Entry 7CXW (X-ray diffraction, 2.20 A resolution); this record covers chains A and B.

# Chain A (and B)
Protein: Carbonic anhydrase
Source organism: Neosartorya fumigata (strain ATCC MYA-4609 / Af293 / CBS 101355 / FGSC A1100)
Notes: EC 4.2.1.1; chain B of this document is another copy of the same molecule, construct and numbering; everything in this record applies to it too
Reference sequence: A4DA32 (A4DA32_ASPFU); residue numbers follow UniProt; this construct covers 1-228
Chain sequence (228 residues; row label = number of the first residue in the row):
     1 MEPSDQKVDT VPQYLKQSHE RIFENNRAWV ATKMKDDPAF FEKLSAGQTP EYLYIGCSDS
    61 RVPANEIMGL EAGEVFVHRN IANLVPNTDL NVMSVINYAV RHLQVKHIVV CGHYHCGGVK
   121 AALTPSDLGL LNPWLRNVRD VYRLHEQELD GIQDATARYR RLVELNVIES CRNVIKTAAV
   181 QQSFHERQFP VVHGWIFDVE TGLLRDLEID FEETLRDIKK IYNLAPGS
Unresolved in the structure: 1-9, 226-228
Reported in the primary citation:
  - conformationally variable residues (order/disorder transition, side-chain flip): H113, C116, G117
  - contacts within the chain: C57-G118, D59-R61 (salt bridge)
  - mutagenesis - Y159V: unchanged catalytic activity
  - mutagenesis - Y159V: unchanged expression
  - mutagenesis - Y159V: increased stability in response to storage for two weeks at 4  degC

# Interface between chain A and chain B
Residue-residue contacts - 161 pairs, chain A then chain B:
  T10(A) - F184(B)
  T10(A) - Q188(B)
  T10(A) - E212(B)
  V11(A) - F184(B)  hydrophobic
  V11(A) - V191(B)  hydrophobic
  V11(A) - E212(B)  hydrogen bond (backbone-side chain)
  P12(A) - Q188(B)
  Y14(A) - F189(B)
  L15(A) - K106(B)
  L15(A) - H107(B)
  L15(A) - Q188(B)
  L15(A) - F189(B)  hydrophobic
  S18(A) - E51(B)
  S18(A) - Y52(B)
  S18(A) - H107(B)
  H19(A) - Y52(B)
  H19(A) - H193(B)  hydrogen bond
  H19(A) - W195(B)  hydrogen bond
  H19(A) - D206(B)
  I22(A) - Y52(B)
  I22(A) - M68(B)
  I22(A) - L70(B)  hydrophobic
  I22(A) - W195(B)  hydrophobic
  F23(A) - W195(B)
  F23(A) - L204(B)
  F23(A) - R205(B)
  F23(A) - D206(B)
  N25(A) - M68(B)  hydrogen bond (side chain-backbone)
  N25(A) - G69(B)  hydrogen bond (side chain-backbone)
  N26(A) - I67(B)
  N26(A) - G202(B)  hydrogen bond (side chain-backbone)
  N26(A) - L203(B)
  N26(A) - L204(B)  hydrogen bond (side chain-backbone)
  R27(A) - L203(B)
  R27(A) - L204(B)  hydrogen bond (side chain-backbone)
  W29(A) - V62(B)  hydrophobic
  W29(A) - E66(B)
  W29(A) - G202(B)
  V30(A) - T201(B)
  V30(A) - G202(B)
  F41(A) - V199(B)
  F41(A) - E200(B)
  F41(A) - T201(B)
  F41(A) - G202(B)
  L44(A) - R61(B)  hydrogen bond (backbone-side chain)
  L44(A) - V62(B)  hydrophobic
  L44(A) - F197(B)  hydrophobic
  L44(A) - V199(B)
  S45(A) - V199(B)
  G47(A) - H115(B)
  Y52(A) - S18(B)  hydrogen bond
  Y52(A) - H19(B)
  Y52(A) - I22(B)
  S58(A) - F76(B)
  S58(A) - V77(B)  hydrogen bond (side chain-backbone)
  S58(A) - V95(B)
  D59(A) - F76(B)
  S60(A) - A72(B)
  S60(A) - G73(B)
  S60(A) - V75(B)  hydrogen bond (side chain-backbone)
  S60(A) - V77(B)
  R61(A) - L44(B)
  R61(A) - A72(B)
  V62(A) - W29(B)  hydrophobic
  V62(A) - L44(B)  hydrophobic
  V62(A) - A72(B)
  P63(A) - P63(B)  hydrophobic
  P63(A) - N65(B)
  N65(A) - P63(B)
  E66(A) - W29(B)
  E66(A) - E66(B)
  I67(A) - N26(B)  hydrogen bond (backbone-side chain)
  M68(A) - I22(B)  hydrophobic
  M68(A) - N25(B)  hydrogen bond (backbone-side chain)
  G69(A) - N25(B)
  A72(A) - S60(B)
  A72(A) - R61(B)
  G73(A) - S60(B)
  V75(A) - S60(B)
  F76(A) - S58(B)
  F76(A) - D59(B)
  V77(A) - S58(B)  hydrogen bond (backbone-side chain)
  V77(A) - S60(B)
  V77(A) - R79(B)
  H78(A) - H78(B)
  H78(A) - R79(B)  hydrogen bond (side chain-backbone)
  H78(A) - N91(B)  hydrogen bond
  R79(A) - V77(B)
  R79(A) - H78(B)  hydrogen bond (backbone-side chain)
  R79(A) - R79(B)
  N80(A) - N91(B)
  I81(A) - S94(B)
  I81(A) - V95(B)
  I81(A) - Y98(B)  hydrophobic
  D89(A) - D89(B)
  D89(A) - N91(B)  hydrogen bond
  L90(A) - L130(B)  hydrophobic
  L90(A) - W134(B)  hydrophobic
  N91(A) - H78(B)  hydrogen bond
  N91(A) - N80(B)
  N91(A) - D89(B)  hydrogen bond
  N91(A) - N91(B)
  N91(A) - W134(B)
  M93(A) - L130(B)
  S94(A) - I81(B)
  S94(A) - L130(B)
  S94(A) - L131(B)
  S94(A) - W134(B)
  V95(A) - S58(B)
  V95(A) - I81(B)
  N97(A) - L130(B)
  Y98(A) - I81(B)  hydrophobic
  Y98(A) - G117(B)
  Y98(A) - L131(B)
  H102(A) - L128(B)
  H102(A) - L131(B)
  K106(A) - L15(B)
  H107(A) - L15(B)
  H107(A) - S18(B)  hydrogen bond
  H115(A) - G47(B)
  G117(A) - Y98(B)
  A121(A) - Y98(B)  hydrophobic
  L128(A) - H102(B)
  L130(A) - L90(B)  hydrophobic
  L130(A) - M93(B)
  L130(A) - N97(B)
  L131(A) - S94(B)
  L131(A) - H102(B)
  P133(A) - L90(B)  hydrophobic
  W134(A) - N91(B)
  W134(A) - S94(B)
  F184(A) - T10(B)
  Q188(A) - T10(B)  hydrogen bond (side chain-backbone)
  Q188(A) - P12(B)
  Q188(A) - L15(B)
  V191(A) - V11(B)  hydrophobic
  V191(A) - L15(B)  hydrophobic
  H193(A) - H19(B)
  W195(A) - H19(B)  hydrogen bond
  W195(A) - I22(B)  hydrophobic
  W195(A) - F23(B)
  V199(A) - F41(B)
  V199(A) - S45(B)
  E200(A) - F41(B)
  E200(A) - S45(B)  hydrogen bond
  T201(A) - V30(B)
  T201(A) - F41(B)
  G202(A) - N26(B)  hydrogen bond (backbone-side chain)
  G202(A) - W29(B)
  G202(A) - V30(B)
  G202(A) - F41(B)
  L203(A) - N26(B)
  L203(A) - V30(B)  hydrophobic
  L204(A) - F23(B)  hydrophobic
  L204(A) - N26(B)  hydrogen bond (backbone-side chain)
  R205(A) - F23(B)
  D206(A) - H19(B)  salt bridge
  D206(A) - F23(B)
  F211(A) - V11(B)  hydrophobic
  E212(A) - T10(B)
  E212(A) - V11(B)  hydrogen bond (side chain-backbone)
Other interface residues (no listed pair), chain A (79 interface residues in all): K33, L70, V92, G118, F189, F197
Other interface residues (no listed pair), chain B (79 interface residues in all): Y14, R27, Q48, V92, G118, A121, P133

# Summary
Chain A and chain B each contribute 79 residues to their interface; the contacts include 28 hydrogen bonds and
1 salt bridge. Polar pairs include D206(A)-H19(B), V11(A)-E212(B) and H19(A)-H193(B). From the paper: Y159V of
chain A increases stability in response to storage for two weeks at 4  degC; conformational variability at
H113(A), C116(A) and G117(A).
Both chains are Carbonic anhydrase (Neosartorya fumigata (strain ATCC MYA-4609 / Af293 / CBS 101355 / FGSC
A1100)). Entry 7CXW (Structural insights into novel mechanisms of inhibition of the major b-carbonic anhydrase
CafB from the pathogenic ...) was determined by X-ray diffraction, deposited together with 7CXX and 7CXY.
